8XKX - chains C and A of the 10 polymer chains in the assembly; structure by electron microscopy, 3.70 A resolution.

== Chain C ==
Name: Mitochondrial import receptor subunit TOM5
Organism: Saccharomyces cerevisiae
UniProtKB: P80967 (TOM5_YEAST); residues 1-50 here = UniProt positions 1-50
Amino-acid sequence (50 residues; numbered 1 to 50; the number before each row is that of its first residue):
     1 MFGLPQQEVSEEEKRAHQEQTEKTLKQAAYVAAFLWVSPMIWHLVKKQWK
Disordered / not traced: 1-12, 50

== Chain A ==
Name: Mitochondrial import receptor subunit TOM40
Organism: Saccharomyces cerevisiae
UniProtKB: P23644 (TOM40_YEAST); residue numbers follow UniProt; this construct covers 1-387
Amino-acid sequence (387 residues; row label = number of the first residue in the row):
     1 MSAPTPLAEASQIPTIPALSPLTAKQSKGNFFSSNPISSFVVDTYKQLHS
    51 HRQSLELVNPGTVENLNKEVSRDVFLSQYFFTGLRADLNKAFSMNPAFQT
   101 SHTFSIGSQALPKYAFSALFANDNLFAQGNIDNDLSVSGRLNYGWDKKNI
   151 SKVNLQISDGQPTMCQLEQDYQASDFSVNVKTLNPSFSEKGEFTGVAVAS
   201 FLQSVTPQLALGLETLYSRTDGSAPGDAGVSYLTRYVSKKQDWIFSGQLQ
   251 ANGALIASLWRKVAQNVEAGIETTLQAGMVPITDPLMGTPIGIQPTVEGS
   301 TTIGAKYEYRQSVYRGTLDSNGKVACFLERKVLPTLSVLFCGEIDHFKND
   351 TKIGCGLQFETAGNQELLMLQQGLDADGNPLQALPQL
Disordered / not traced: 1-48, 277-294, 374-387

== Chain C / chain A interface ==
Residue-residue contacts (20; chain C residue first):
  H17(C) - P225(A)
  H17(C) - D227(A)
  Q18(C) - P225(A)
  T21(C) - G226(A)
  T21(C) - A228(A)
  A28(C) - L213(A)
  A28(C) - T215(A)
  V31(C) - L213(A)  hydrophobic
  A32(C) - L213(A)
  L35(C) - Q203(A)
  L35(C) - L211(A)  hydrophobic
  L35(C) - G212(A)
  S38(C) - V205(A)
  P39(C) - Q203(A)
  P39(C) - S204(A)
  P39(C) - V205(A)
  M40(C) - R52(A)
  H43(C) - H51(A)
  H43(C) - L55(A)
  L44(C) - R52(A)
Also at the interface, not in a pair above, chain C (19 interface residues in all): K14, Q20, T24, L25, W36, W42, K47
Also at the interface, not in a pair above, chain A (19 interface residues in all): F176, F201, T206, R219, V230

== Summary ==
Chain C and chain A each contribute 19 residues to their interface.
Here chain C is Mitochondrial import receptor subunit TOM5 and chain A is Mitochondrial import receptor
subunit TOM40, both from Saccharomyces cerevisiae. Entry 8XKX (Structure of the TOM40 complex with
pre-protein) was determined by electron microscopy.
